PDB entry 2C4F | X-ray diffraction, 1.72 A resolution | chains H and L of the 4 polymer chains in the assembly

[Chain H]
Name: Coagulation factor VII precursor
Notes: EC 3.4.21.21; fragment: factor vii heavy chain, residues 213-466
Reference sequence: P08709 (FA7_HUMAN); the construct lacks a stretch of the UniProt sequence and is renumbered around it, so the offset changes along the chain: 16-35 = UniProt 213-232; 37-60 = UniProt 233-256; 61-129 = UniProt 261-329; 134-147 = UniProt 337-350; 5 more segments
Chain sequence (254 residues; each row starts with the number of its first residue; note: 11 numbers in that range are skipped by the numbering (no residue carries them; nothing is unmodelled there); a row labelled like 60A-60D holds insertion residues (60A, then the next letters in order)):
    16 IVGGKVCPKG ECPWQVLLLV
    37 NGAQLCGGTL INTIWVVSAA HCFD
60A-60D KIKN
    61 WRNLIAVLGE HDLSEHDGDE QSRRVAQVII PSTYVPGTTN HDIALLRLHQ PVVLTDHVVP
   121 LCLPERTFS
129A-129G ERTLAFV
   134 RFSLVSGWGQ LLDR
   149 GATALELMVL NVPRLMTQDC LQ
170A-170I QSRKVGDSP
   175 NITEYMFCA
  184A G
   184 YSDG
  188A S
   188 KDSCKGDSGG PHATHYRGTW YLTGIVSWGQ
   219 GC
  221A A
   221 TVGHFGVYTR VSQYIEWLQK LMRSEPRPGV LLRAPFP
Curated features (UniProtKB/Swiss-Prot):
  - active site (Charge relay system): His57, Asp102, Ser195
  - binding site (substrate): Asp189
  - glycosylation: Asn175 (N-linked (GlcNAc...) asparagine)
Cystine bridges: Cys22-Cys27, Cys42-Cys58, Cys168-Cys182, Cys191-Cys220
Metal / ion sites: Ca2+: Glu70, Asp72, Glu75, Glu80
Ligand contacts: pd0297121 (GIL; 2-{[6-{3-[amino(imino)methyl]phenoxy}-4-(diisopropylamino)-3,5-difluoropyridin-2-yl]oxy}-5-[(isobutylamino)carbonyl]ben zoic acid): Gln40, His57, Gly97, Thr98, Thr99, Gln143, Thr151, Pro170I, Asp189, Ser190, Cys191, Lys192, Gly193, Ser195, Val213, Ser214, Trp215, Gly216, Gly219, Cys220, Gly226

[Chain L]
Name: Coagulation factor VII precursor
Notes: EC 3.4.21.21; fragment: factor vii light chain, residues 61-202
Reference sequence: P08709 (FA7_HUMAN); residues 1-142 here correspond to UniProt positions 61-202 (UniProt number = residue number + 60)
Chain sequence (142 residues; each row starts with the number of its first residue):
     1 ANAFLEELRP GSLERECKEE QCSFEEAREI FKDAERTKLF WISYSDGDQC ASSPCQNGGS
    61 CKDQLQSYIC FCLPAFEGRN CETHKDDQLI CVNENGGCEQ YCSDHTGTKR SCRCHEGYSL
   121 LADGVSCTPT VEYPCGKIPI LE
Disordered / not traced: 1-3
Modified residues: Glu6, Glu7, Glu14, Glu16, Glu19, Glu20, Glu25, Glu26, Glu29, Glu35 (gamma-carboxy-glutamic acid; CGU)
Curated features (UniProtKB/Swiss-Prot):
  - site: Ser53 (Important for S-112 for O-xylosylation)
  - modified residue: Glu6 (4-carboxyglutamate), Glu7 (4-carboxyglutamate), Glu14 (4-carboxyglutamate), Glu16 (4-carboxyglutamate), Glu19 (4-carboxyglutamate), Glu20 (4-carboxyglutamate), Glu25 (4-carboxyglutamate), Glu26 (4-carboxyglutamate), Glu29 (4-carboxyglutamate), Glu35 (4-carboxyglutamate), Asp63 (3R: -3-hydroxyaspartate)
  - glycosylation: Ser52 (O-linked (Glc...) serine), Ser60 (O-linked (Fuc) serine)
Cystine bridges: Cys17-Cys22, Cys50-Cys61, Cys55-Cys70, Cys72-Cys81, Cys91-Cys102, Cys98-Cys112, Cys114-Cys127
Metal / ion sites: Ca2+ site 1: Glu14, Glu19; Ca2+ site 2: Glu16, Glu26; Ca2+ site 3: Glu25, Glu29; Ca2+ site 4: Asp46, Gly47, Gln49, Asp63, Gln64
Ligand contacts:
  - alpha-L-fucopyranose (FUC): Gly58, Gly59, Ser60, Phe71, Cys72, Leu73
  - alpha-D-glucopyranose (GLC): Gln49, Ser52, Pro54, Tyr68

[Interface between chain H and chain L]
Inter-chain disulfides: Cys122(H)-Cys135(L)
Pairs across the interface (50):
  Lys24(H) - Ile140(L)
  Gly25(H) - Ile138(L)
  Gly25(H) - Ile140(L)
  Glu26(H) - Ile138(L)
  Glu26(H) - Ile140(L)
  Glu26(H) - Leu141(L)
  Trp29(H) - Gly136(L)
  Trp29(H) - Lys137(L)
  Trp29(H) - Ile138(L)  hydrophobic
  Leu114(H) - Tyr133(L)
  Thr115(H) - Tyr133(L)
  Asp116(H) - Tyr133(L)  hydrogen bond
  Asp116(H) - Pro139(L)
  Asp116(H) - Ile140(L)
  Val119(H) - Pro134(L)
  Val119(H) - Lys137(L)
  Val119(H) - Pro139(L)  hydrophobic
  Pro120(H) - Cys135(L)
  Pro120(H) - Gly136(L)  hydrogen bond (backbone-backbone)
  Cys122(H) - His115(L)
  Cys122(H) - Cys135(L)  disulfide
  Cys122(H) - Gly136(L)  hydrogen bond (side chain-backbone)
  Leu123(H) - Tyr101(L)
  Leu123(H) - His115(L)  hydrogen bond (backbone-side chain)
  Pro124(H) - Tyr101(L)
  Glu125(H) - Tyr101(L)  hydrogen bond (backbone-side chain)
  Glu125(H) - Arg113(L)  salt bridge
  Phe128(H) - Asn95(L)
  Phe128(H) - Gln100(L)
  Phe128(H) - Tyr101(L)  hydrophobic
  Arg129B(H) - Cys91(L)
  Arg129B(H) - Cys102(L)  hydrogen bond (side chain-backbone)
  Arg129B(H) - Asp104(L)  salt bridge
  Thr129C(H) - Asn95(L)  hydrogen bond
  Tyr203(H) - Glu94(L)
  Tyr203(H) - Asn95(L)
  Tyr203(H) - Glu99(L)
  Arg204(H) - Glu94(L)  hydrogen bond (side chain-backbone)
  Arg204(H) - Asn95(L)
  Arg204(H) - Gly97(L)
  Arg204(H) - Cys98(L)  hydrogen bond (side chain-backbone)
  Arg204(H) - Glu99(L)
  Gly205(H) - Lys137(L)  hydrogen bond (backbone-side chain)
  Thr206(H) - Gln100(L)
  Thr206(H) - Tyr118(L)
  Thr206(H) - Gly136(L)
  Thr206(H) - Lys137(L)  hydrogen bond
  Trp207(H) - Gly136(L)  hydrogen bond (backbone-backbone)
  Trp207(H) - Ile138(L)
  Tyr208(H) - Gln100(L)
Other interface residues (no listed pair), chain H (24 interface residues in all): Pro28, Leu121

[Summary]
Chain H and chain L form an interface of 24 and 22 residues respectively, with 1 disulfide bond, 12 hydrogen
bonds and 2 salt bridges. Polar pairs include Glu125(H)-Arg113(L), Arg129B(H)-Asp104(L) and
Asp116(H)-Tyr133(L). Ligands of chain H: pd0297121. Bound to chain L: alpha-D-glucopyranose and
alpha-L-fucopyranose.
Chain H is Coagulation factor VII precursor and chain L is Coagulation factor VII precursor; the structure,
crystal structure of factor VII.stf complexed with pd0297121, was determined by X-ray diffraction.
